PDB entry 8X51 | electron microscopy, 2.92 A resolution | chains A and B of the 4 polymer chains in the assembly

Chain A (and B):
Name: Endonuclease GajA
Source organism: Bacillus cereus VD045
Notes: EC 3.1.-.-; chain B of this document is another copy of the same molecule, construct and numbering; everything in this record applies to it too
UniProtKB: J8H9C1 (GAJA_BACC6); numbering as in UniProt (aligned over 1-578)
Amino-acid sequence (578 residues; row label = number of the first residue in the row):
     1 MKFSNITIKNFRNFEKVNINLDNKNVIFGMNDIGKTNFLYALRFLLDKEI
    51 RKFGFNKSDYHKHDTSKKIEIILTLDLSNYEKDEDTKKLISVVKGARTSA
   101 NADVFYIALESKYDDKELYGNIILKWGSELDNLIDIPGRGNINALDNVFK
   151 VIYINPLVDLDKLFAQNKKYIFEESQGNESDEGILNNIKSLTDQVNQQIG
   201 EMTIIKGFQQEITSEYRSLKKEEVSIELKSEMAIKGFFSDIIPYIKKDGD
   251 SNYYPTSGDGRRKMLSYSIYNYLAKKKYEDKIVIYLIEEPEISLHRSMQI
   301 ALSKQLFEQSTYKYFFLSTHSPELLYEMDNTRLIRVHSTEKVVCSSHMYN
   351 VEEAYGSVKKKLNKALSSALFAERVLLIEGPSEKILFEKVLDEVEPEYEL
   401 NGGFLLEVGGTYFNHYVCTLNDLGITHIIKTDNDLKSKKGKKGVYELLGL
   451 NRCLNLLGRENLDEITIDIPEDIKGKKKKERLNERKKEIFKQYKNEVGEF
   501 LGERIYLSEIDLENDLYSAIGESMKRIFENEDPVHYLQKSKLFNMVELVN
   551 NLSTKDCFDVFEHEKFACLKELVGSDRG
Disordered / not traced: 157-280, 352-362, 576-578 (chain B: 157-280, 352-357, 576-578)
Metal / ion sites: Ca2+: Glu379, Asp432 (shared with 1 residue of chain E)
Swiss-Prot annotation at these positions:
  - binding site (ATP): Asp32 to Thr36
  - binding site (a divalent metal cation): Glu379, Glu383, Asp463, Glu464, Glu513
  - site (Interaction with GajB): Lys94, Arg97
  - mutagenesis: Lys35 (K35A: Retains endonuclease activity), His320 (H320A: Retains endonuclease activity, ATP only partially inhibits endonuclease activity), Glu379 (E379A: Loss of endonuclease activity), Asp511 (D511A: Loss of endonuclease activity), Lys541 (K541A: Loss of endonuclease activity)

Chain A / chain B interface:
Contacting residue pairs - 11 pairs, chain A then chain B:
  Ser293(A) with Ile292(B)
  Arg296(A) with Arg296(B); Pro322(B); Glu323(B), salt bridge
  Ser297(A) with Glu399(B), hydrogen bond
  Lys304(A) with Asp392(B), salt bridge
  Asp392(A) with Lys304(B), salt bridge
  Glu399(A) with Ser297(B)
  Leu400(A) with His295(B); Ser297(B)
  Val546(A) with Val358(B), hydrophobic
Interface residues without a listed pair, chain A (16 interface residues in all): Ile292, His295, Met298, Ser321, Pro322, Glu323, Leu542, Phe543
Interface residues without a listed pair, chain B (13 interface residues in all): Ser321, Lys361, Leu400

In short:
The interface between chain A and chain B involves 16 residues on one side and 13 on the other; the contacts
include 1 hydrogen bond and 3 salt bridges. Polar pairs include Arg296(A)-Glu323(B), Lys304(A)-Asp392(B) and
Ser297(A)-Glu399(B).
Chain A and chain B are both Endonuclease GajA (Bacillus cereus VD045); the structure, Structure of DNA-bound
GajA dimer (focused refinement), was determined by electron microscopy (same publication as 8JQB, 8JQC, 8WY5
and 8X5N).
